9N6N - chain A; structure by X-ray diffraction, 1.85 A resolution.

[Chain A]
Molecule: 3C-like proteinase nsp5
Source organism: Severe acute respiratory syndrome coronavirus 2
Notes: EC 3.4.22.69
UniProtKB: P0DTD1 (R1AB_SARS2); residues 1-306 here correspond to UniProt positions 3264-3569 (UniProt number = residue number + 3263)
Chain sequence (305 residues; numbered 1 to 306; 1 number in that range is skipped by the numbering (no residue carries it; nothing is unmodelled there); the number before each row is that of its first residue):
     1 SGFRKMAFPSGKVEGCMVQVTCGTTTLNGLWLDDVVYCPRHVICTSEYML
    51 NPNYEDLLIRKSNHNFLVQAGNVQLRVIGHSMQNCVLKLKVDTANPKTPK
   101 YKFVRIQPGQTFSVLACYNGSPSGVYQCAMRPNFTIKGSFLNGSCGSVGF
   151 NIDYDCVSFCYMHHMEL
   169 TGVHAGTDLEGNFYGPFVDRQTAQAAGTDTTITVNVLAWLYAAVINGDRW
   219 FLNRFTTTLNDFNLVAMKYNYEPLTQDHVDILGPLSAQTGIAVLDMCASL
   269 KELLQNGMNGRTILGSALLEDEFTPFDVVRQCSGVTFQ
Differences from the reference sequence: engineered mutation Tyr-48 (Asp3311 in P0DTD1)
Glycans and other covalent adducts: Pomotrelvir bound form (ZQB) linked to Cys-145
Ion coordination: Na+: Asn-221, Phe-223, Asp-263
Ligand contacts: Pomotrelvir bound form (ZQB): Ser-1, His-41, Met-49, Phe-140, Leu-141, Asn-142, Gly-143, Ser-144, His-163, His-164, Met-165, Glu-166, Leu-167, Thr-169, His-172, Asp-187, Arg-188, Gln-189
Swiss-Prot annotation at these positions:
  - active site: His-41 (For 3CL-PRO activity), Cys-145 (Nucleophile)
  - site: Gln-306 (Cleavage)
  - cross-link (Glycyl lysine isopeptide (Lys-Gly)): Lys-5 (interchain with G-Cter in ubiquitin), Lys-90 (interchain with G-Cter in ubiquitin)
What the authors report for this chain:
  - binding site for Pomotrelvir bound form: Phe-140, Gly-143, Cys-145, His-163, Glu-166

[In short]
Covalently linked Pomotrelvir bound form: at Cys-145. Asn-221, Phe-223 and Asp-263 form the Na+ site. Curated
annotation (UniProt) lists active-site residues His-41 and Cys-145. From the paper: a binding site for
Pomotrelvir bound form at Phe-140, Gly-143 and Cys-145 among others.
Chain A is 3C-like proteinase nsp5 (Severe acute respiratory syndrome coronavirus 2); the structure, Room
Temperature X-Ray Structure of SARS-CoV-2 Main Protease Mutant D48Y, P168 Deletion in Complex with
Pomotrelvir, was determined by X-ray diffraction, deposited together with 9N6J, 9N6L, 9N6M, 9N6P and 9N6R.
